5WH5 - chain A; structure by X-ray diffraction, 1.80 A resolution.

== Chain A ==
Name: cAMP-specific 3', 5'-cyclic phosphodiesterase 4D
Organism: Homo sapiens
Notes: EC 3.1.4.53
UniProtKB: Q08499 (PDE4D_HUMAN), isoform Q08499-2; residues 86-412 here correspond to UniProt positions 252-578 (UniProt number = residue number + 166)
Sequence (327 residues; each row starts with the number of its first residue):
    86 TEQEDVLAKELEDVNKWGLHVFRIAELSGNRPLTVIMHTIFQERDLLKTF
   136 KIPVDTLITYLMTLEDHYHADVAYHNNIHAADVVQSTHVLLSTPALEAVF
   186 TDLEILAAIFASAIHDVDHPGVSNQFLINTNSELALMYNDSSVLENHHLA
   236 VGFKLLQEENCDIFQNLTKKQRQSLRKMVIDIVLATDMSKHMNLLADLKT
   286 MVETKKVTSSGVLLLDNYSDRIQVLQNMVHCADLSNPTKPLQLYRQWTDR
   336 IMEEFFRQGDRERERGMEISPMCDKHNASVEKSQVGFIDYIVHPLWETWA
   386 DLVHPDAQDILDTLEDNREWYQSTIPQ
Disordered / not traced: 412
Ion coordination: Mg2+ site 1: Asp-151, Tyr-153 (shared with 1 residue of chain B); Zn2+: His-164, His-200, Asp-201, Asp-318; Mg2+ site 2 near Asp-201 (its only coordinating residue here)
Ligand contacts: R91 (1-[4-(difluoromethoxy)-3-{[(3R)-oxolan-3-yl]oxy}phenyl]-3-methylbutan-1-one): Tyr-159, His-160, Met-273, Asp-318, Leu-319, Asn-321, Pro-322, Tyr-329, Trp-332, Thr-333, Ile-336, Met-337, Phe-340, Met-357, Ser-368, Gln-369, Phe-372
From the paper describing this entry:
  - binding site for R91: Met-273, Leu-319, Ile-336, Met-337, Phe-340, Met-357, Gln-369, Phe-372

== In short ==
Bound to chain A: compound R91. The Mg2+ site 1 is built by Asp-151 and Tyr-153. The Zn2+ site is built by
His-164, His-200, Asp-201 and Asp-318. The paper reports a binding site for R91 at Met-273, Leu-319 and
Ile-336 among others.
Chain A is cAMP-specific 3', 5'-cyclic phosphodiesterase 4D (Homo sapiens); the structure, Crystal structure
of the PDE4D2 catalytic domain in complex with inhibitor (R)-Zl-n-91, was determined by X-ray diffraction
(same publication as 5WH6).
